PDB entry 8HAM | electron microscopy, 4.50 A resolution (low resolution: residue-level contacts below are approximate; hydrogen-bond / salt-bridge calls are withheld) | chains H and I of the 11 polymer chains in the assembly

[Chain H]
Protein: Histone H2B type 1-J
Source organism: Homo sapiens
UniProtKB: P06899 (H2B1J_HUMAN); residues 1-125 here correspond to UniProt positions 2-126 (UniProt number = residue number + 1)
Sequence (125 residues; row label = number of the first residue in the row):
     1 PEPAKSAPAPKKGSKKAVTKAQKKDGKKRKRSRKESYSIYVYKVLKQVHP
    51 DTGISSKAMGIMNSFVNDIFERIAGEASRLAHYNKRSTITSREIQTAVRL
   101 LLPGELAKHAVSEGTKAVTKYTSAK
Not modelled in the structure: 1-30, 125
Curated features (UniProtKB/Swiss-Prot):
  - modified residue: Pro1 (N-acetylproline), Glu2 (ADP-ribosyl glutamic acid), Lys5 (N6-(2-hydroxyisobutyryl)lysine), Ser6 (ADP-ribosylserine), Lys11 (N6-(beta-hydroxybutyryl)lysine), Lys12 (N6-(2-hydroxyisobutyryl)lysine), Ser14 (Phosphoserine), Lys15 (N6-acetyllysine), Lys16 (N6-(beta-hydroxybutyryl)lysine), Lys20 (N6-(2-hydroxyisobutyryl)lysine), Lys23 (N6-(2-hydroxyisobutyryl)lysine), Lys24 (N6-(2-hydroxyisobutyryl)lysine), Lys34 (N6-(2-hydroxyisobutyryl)lysine), Glu35 (PolyADP-ribosyl glutamic acid), Ser36 (Phosphoserine), Lys43 (N6-(2-hydroxyisobutyryl)lysine), Lys46 (N6-(2-hydroxyisobutyryl)lysine), Lys57 (N6,N6-dimethyllysine), Arg79 (Dimethylated arginine), Lys85 (N6,N6,N6-trimethyllysine) and 6 more in UniProt
  - glycosylation: Ser112 (O-linked (GlcNAc) serine)
  - cross-link (Glycyl lysine isopeptide (Lys-Gly)): Lys5 (interchain with G-Cter in SUMO2), Lys20 (interchain with G-Cter in SUMO2), Lys34 (interchain with G-Cter in ubiquitin), Lys120 (interchain with G-Cter in ubiquitin)

[Chain I]
Molecule: 180-nt DNA strand
Source organism: Homo sapiens
Sequence (180 nucleotides; row label = number of the first residue in the row):
     1 ATCCGTCCGTTACCGCCATCAATATCCACCTGCAGATTCTACCAAAAGTG
    51 TATTTGGAAACTGCTCCATCAAAAGGCATGTTCAGCTGAATTCAGCTGAA
   101 CATGCCTTTTGATGGAGCAGTTTCCAAATACACTTTTGGTAGAATCTGCA
   151 GGTGGATATTGATGGCGGTAACGGACGGAT
Not modelled in the structure: 1-9, 175-180

[Chain H / chain I interface]
Residue-residue contacts (11; chain H residue first):
  Ser32(H) with DT140(I)
  Arg33(H) with DG138(I); DG139(I); DT140(I)
  Lys34(H) with DG139(I); DT140(I)
  Ser36(H) with DG139(I)
  Ile39(H) with DG138(I); DG139(I)
  Tyr40(H) with DG138(I)
  Lys43(H) with DG138(I)
Interface residues without a listed pair, chain H (11 interface residues in all): Arg31, Glu35, Ser38, Thr88
Interface residues without a listed pair, chain I (4 interface residues in all): DA128

[Summary]
Chain H and chain I form an interface of 11 and 4 residues respectively.
Here chain H is Histone H2B type 1-J and chain I is a 180-nt DNA strand, both from Homo sapiens. Entry 8HAM
(Cryo-EM structure of the CBP catalytic core bound to the H4K12acK16ac nucleosome, class 2) was determined by
electron microscopy, deposited together with 8HAG, 8HAH, 8HAI, 8HAJ, 8HAK, 8HAL and 8HAN.
